PDB entry 8GHU | electron microscopy, 3.00 A resolution | chains a and g of the 15 polymer chains in the assembly

Chain a:
Molecule: 16S rRNA
Source organism: Escherichia coli
Sequence (1532 nucleotides; numbered 2 to 1533; the number before each row is that of its first residue):
     2 AAUUGAAGAGUUUGAUCAUGGCUCAGAUUGAACGCUGGCGGCAGGCCUAA
    52 CACAUGCAAGUCGAACGGUAACAGGAAGAAGCUUGCUUCUUUGCUGACGA
   102 GUGGCGGACGGGUGAGUAAUGUCUGGGAAACUGCCUGAUGGAGGGGGAUA
   152 ACUACUGGAAACGGUAGCUAAUACCGCAUAACGUCGCAAGACCAAAGAGG
   202 GGGACCUUCGGGCCUCUUGCCAUCGGAUGUGCCCAGAUGGGAUUAGCUAG
   252 UAGGUGGGGUAACGGCUCACCUAGGCGACGAUCCCUAGCUGGUCUGAGAG
   302 GAUGACCAGCCACACUGGAACUGAGACACGGUCCAGACUCCUACGGGAGG
   352 CAGCAGUGGGGAAUAUUGCACAAUGGGCGCAAGCCUGAUGCAGCCAUGCC
   402 GCGUGUAUGAAGAAGGCCUUCGGGUUGUAAAGUACUUUCAGCGGGGAGGA
   452 AGGGAGUAAAGUUAAUACCUUUGCUCAUUGACGUUACCCGCAGAAGAAGC
   502 ACCGGCUAACUCCGUGCCAGCAGCCGCGGUAAUACGGAGGGUGCAAGCGU
   552 UAAUCGGAAUUACUGGGCGUAAAGCGCACGCAGGCGGUUUGUUAAGUCAG
   602 AUGUGAAAUCCCCGGGCUCAACCUGGGAACUGCAUCUGAUACUGGCAAGC
   652 UUGAGUCUCGUAGAGGGGGGUAGAAUUCCAGGUGUAGCGGUGAAAUGCGU
   702 AGAGAUCUGGAGGAAUACCGGUGGCGAAGGCGGCCCCCUGGACGAAGACU
   752 GACGCUCAGGUGCGAAAGCGUGGGGAGCAAACAGGAUUAGAUACCCUGGU
   802 AGUCCACGCCGUAAACGAUGUCGACUUGGAGGUUGUGCCCUUGAGGCGUG
   852 GCUUCCGGAGCUAACGCGUUAAGUCGACCGCCUGGGGAGUACGGCCGCAA
   902 GGUUAAAACUCAAAUGAAUUGACGGGGGCCCGCACAAGCGGUGGAGCAUG
   952 UGGUUUAAUUCGAUGCAACGCGAAGAACCUUACCUGGUCUUGACAUCCAC
  1002 GGAAGUUUUCAGAGAUGAGAAUGUGCCUUCGGGAACCGUGAGACAGGUGC
  1052 UGCAUGGCUGUCGUCAGCUCGUGUUGUGAAAUGUUGGGUUAAGUCCCGCA
  1102 ACGAGCGCAACCCUUAUCCUUUGUUGCCAGCGGUCCGGCCGGGAACUCAA
  1152 AGGAGACUGCCAGUGAUAAACUGGAGGAAGGUGGGGAUGACGUCAAGUCA
  1202 UCAUGGCCCUUACGACCAGGGCUACACACGUGCUACAAUGGCGCAUACAA
  1252 AGAGAAGCGACCUCGCGAGAGCAAGCGGACCUCAUAAAGUGCGUCGUAGU
  1302 CCGGAUUGGAGUCUGCAACUCGACUCCAUGAAGUCGGAAUCGCUAGUAAU
  1352 CGUGGAUCAGAAUGCCACGGUGAAUACGUUCCCGGGCCUUGUACACACAG
  1402 CCCXUCACACCAUGGGAGUGGGUUGCAAAAGAAGUAGGUAGCUUAACCUU
  1452 CGGGAGGGCGCUUACCACUUUGUGAUUCAUGACUGGGGUGAAGUCGUAAC
  1502 AAGGUAACCGUAGGGGAACCUGCGGUUGGAUC
Modified / non-standard residues: ZIV ((2S)-4-[[(2R,3S,4R,5R)-5-(6-aminopurin-9-yl)-3,4-bis(oxidanyl)oxolan-2-yl]methyl-[2-[2-azanyl-9-[(2R,3R,4R,5R)-5-[bis(oxidanyl)phosphanyloxymethyl]-3,4-bis(oxidanyl)oxolan-2-yl]-6-oxidanylidene-3H-purin-7-yl]ethyl]amino]-2-azanyl-butanoic acid) at position 1405
Ion coordination: Mg2+ site 1 near U17 (its only coordinating residue here); Mg2+ site 2 near C48 (its only coordinating residue here); Mg2+ site 3 near A53 (its only coordinating residue here); Mg2+ site 4: U180, A195; Mg2+ site 5 near G266 (its only coordinating residue here); Mg2+ site 6: G299, G558; Mg2+ site 7 near C352 (its only coordinating residue here); Mg2+ site 8 near G361 (its only coordinating residue here); Mg2+ site 9 near C504 (its only coordinating residue here); Mg2+ site 10 near A560 (its only coordinating residue here); Mg2+ site 11 near C569 (its only coordinating residue here); Mg2+ site 12 near A572 (its only coordinating residue here); 6 more Mg2+ sites not listed
What the authors report for this chain:
  - conformationally variable residues: A1408, U1495, G1516

Chain g:
Molecule: 30S ribosomal protein S7
Source organism: Escherichia coli
Reference sequence: P02359 (RS7_ECOLI); residues 1-151 here correspond to UniProt positions 2-152 (UniProt number = residue number + 1)
Chain sequence (151 residues; row label = number of the first residue in the row):
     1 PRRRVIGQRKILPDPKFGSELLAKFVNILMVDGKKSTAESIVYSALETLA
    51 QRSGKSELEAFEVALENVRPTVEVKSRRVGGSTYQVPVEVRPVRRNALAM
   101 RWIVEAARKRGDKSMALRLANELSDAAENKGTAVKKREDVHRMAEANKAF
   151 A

How chain a and chain g interact:
Pairs across the interface - 64 pairs, chain a then chain g:
  G929(a) with Arg-2(g), salt bridge to the phosphate
  C930(a) with Arg-2(g), salt bridge to the phosphate
  C931(a) with Arg-2(g), base contact; Arg-3(g), salt bridge to the phosphate
  C932(a) with Arg-3(g), salt bridge to the phosphate
  G933(a) with Arg-4(g), salt bridge to the phosphate
  A937(a) with Arg-78(g), base contact
  A938(a) with Arg-78(g), hydrogen bond to the base
  G939(a) with Leu-29(g), sugar contact; Arg-101(g), hydrogen bond to the sugar
  C940(a) with Leu-29(g), sugar contact
  U1090(a) with Arg-3(g), salt bridge to the phosphate
  G1174(a) with Ile-11(g), phosphate contact
  G1184(a) with Lys-34(g), base contact
  G1185(a) with Lys-34(g), sugar contact
  G1241(a) with Lys-113(g), salt bridge to the phosphate
  G1290(a) with Lys-113(g), salt bridge to the phosphate
  U1291(a) with Ser-114(g), hydrogen bond to the phosphate
  G1292(a) with Lys-113(g), base contact
  A1346(a) with Asp-32(g), base contact
  G1347(a) with Val-31(g), sugar contact; Lys-34(g), base contact
  U1348(a) with Leu-29(g), base contact
  A1374(a) with Leu-29(g), hydrogen bond to the base; Met-30(g), base contact; Thr-37(g), phosphate contact; Ser-40(g), hydrogen bond to the phosphate; Ile-41(g), sugar contact
  A1375(a) with Met-30(g), phosphate contact; Ala-38(g), phosphate contact; Val-42(g), phosphate contact; Val-104(g), base contact; Arg-108(g), base contact
  U1376(a) with Asp-14(g), base contact; Phe-25(g), base contact; Val-26(g), hydrogen bond to the sugar; Asn-27(g), sugar contact; Ile-28(g), hydrogen bond to the sugar; Glu-39(g), base contact; Met-100(g), phosphate contact; Arg-101(g), salt bridge to the phosphate
  A1377(a) with Lys-24(g), phosphate contact; Val-26(g), phosphate contact; Ile-28(g), base contact; Ala-97(g), phosphate contact; Arg-101(g), salt bridge to the phosphate
  C1378(a) with Gln-8(g), sugar contact; Lys-24(g), salt bridge to the phosphate; Ser-76(g), hydrogen bond to the base; Arg-91(g), sugar contact; Val-93(g), sugar contact; Arg-94(g), hydrogen bond to the base; Ala-97(g), sugar contact; Leu-98(g), sugar contact
  G1379(a) with Ile-6(g), phosphate contact; Gln-8(g), phosphate contact; Arg-77(g), sugar contact
  U1380(a) with Pro-1(g), phosphate contact; Arg-4(g), sugar contact; Ile-6(g), phosphate contact
  U1381(a) with Pro-1(g), phosphate contact; Arg-2(g), phosphate contact; Val-79(g), base contact
  C1382(a) with Arg-2(g), salt bridge to the phosphate
Interface residues without a listed pair, chain a (31 interface residues in all): A935, U1240
Interface residues without a listed pair, chain g (41 interface residues in all): Arg-9, Ser-36

In short:
31 residues of chain a and 41 residues of chain g are in contact, with 9 hydrogen bonds and 12 salt bridges.
Polar contacts include A938(a)/Arg-78(g), A1374(a)/Leu-29(g) and C1378(a)/Ser-76(g). The Mg2+ site 4 is built
by U180(a) and A195(a). From the paper: conformational variability at A1408(a), U1495(a) and G1516(a).
Chain a is 16S rRNA and chain g is 30S ribosomal protein S7, both from Escherichia coli; the structure,
Methyltransferase RmtC bound to the 30S ribosomal subunit, was determined by electron microscopy.
